PDB entry 6BA9 | X-ray diffraction, 1.40 A resolution | chain A

[Chain A]
Name: Iron aquisition yersiniabactin synthesis enzyme, YbtT
Organism: Escherichia coli
Notes: EC 3.1.2.-
UniProtKB: A0A061LQM0 (A0A061LQM0_ECOLX); residues 0-262 here correspond to UniProt positions 5-267 (UniProt number = residue number + 5)
Amino-acid sequence (263 residues; each row starts with the number of its first residue; numbering starts at 0):
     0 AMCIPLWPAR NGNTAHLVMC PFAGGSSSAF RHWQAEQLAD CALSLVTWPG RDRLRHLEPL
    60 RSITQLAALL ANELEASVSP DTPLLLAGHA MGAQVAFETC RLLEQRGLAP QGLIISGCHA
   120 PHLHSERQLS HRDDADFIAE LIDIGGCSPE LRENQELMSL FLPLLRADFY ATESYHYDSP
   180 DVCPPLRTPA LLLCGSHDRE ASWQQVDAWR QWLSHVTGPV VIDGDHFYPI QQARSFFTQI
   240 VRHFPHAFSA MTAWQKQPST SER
Not modelled in the structure: 249-262
Differences from the reference sequence: engineered mutation A89 (Ser94 in A0A061LQM0)
Reported in the primary citation:
  - conformationally variable residues (side-chain flip): H225
  - mutagenesis - S89A: unchanged stability
  - mutagenesis - D197A, H225A: abolished catalytic activity on p-NP acetate

[In short]
The paper reports that D197A and H225A abolish catalytic activity on p-NP acetate; conformational variability
at H225.
Chain A is Iron aquisition yersiniabactin synthesis enzyme, YbtT (Escherichia coli); the structure, YbtT -
Type II thioesterase from Yersiniabactin NRPS/PKS biosynthetic pathway- S89A mutant, was determined by X-ray
diffraction together with 6BA8 from the same study.
